Entry 8ZGG (electron microscopy, 3.75 A resolution); this record covers chains W and X of the 8 polymer chains in the assembly.

# Chain W (and X)
Name: Procollagen galactosyltransferase 1
Source organism: Homo sapiens
Notes: EC 2.4.1.50; chain X of this document is another copy of the same molecule, construct and numbering; everything in this record applies to it too
UniProt: Q8NBJ5 (GT251_HUMAN); numbering as in UniProt (aligned over 30-622)
Amino-acid sequence (653 residues; row label = number of the first residue in the row; numbers below 1 keep their minus sign (Met-27 is residue -27)):
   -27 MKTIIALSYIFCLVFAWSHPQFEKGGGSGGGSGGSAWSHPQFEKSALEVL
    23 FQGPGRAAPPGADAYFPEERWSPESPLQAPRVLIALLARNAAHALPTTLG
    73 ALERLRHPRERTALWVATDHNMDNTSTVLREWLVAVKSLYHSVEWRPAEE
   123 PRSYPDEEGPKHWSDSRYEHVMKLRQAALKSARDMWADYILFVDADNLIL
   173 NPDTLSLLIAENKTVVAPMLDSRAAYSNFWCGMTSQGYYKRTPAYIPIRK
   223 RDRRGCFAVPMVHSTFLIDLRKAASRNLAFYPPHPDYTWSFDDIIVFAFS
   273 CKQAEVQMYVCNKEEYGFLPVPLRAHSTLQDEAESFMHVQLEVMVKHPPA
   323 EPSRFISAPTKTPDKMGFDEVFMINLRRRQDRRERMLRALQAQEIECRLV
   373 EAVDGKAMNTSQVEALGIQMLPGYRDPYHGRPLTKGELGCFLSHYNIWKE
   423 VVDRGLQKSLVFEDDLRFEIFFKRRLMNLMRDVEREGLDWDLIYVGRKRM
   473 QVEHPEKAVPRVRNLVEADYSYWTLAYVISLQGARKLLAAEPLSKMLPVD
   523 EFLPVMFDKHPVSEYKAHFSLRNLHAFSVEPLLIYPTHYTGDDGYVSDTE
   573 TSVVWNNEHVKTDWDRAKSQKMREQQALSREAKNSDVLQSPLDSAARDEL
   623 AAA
Disordered / not traced: -27 to 35, 623-625
Sequence notes: initiating methionine (-27); expression tag (-26 to 29, 623-625)
UniProt features mapped onto this chain:
  - motif: Arg619 to Leu622 (Endoplasmic reticulum retention motif)
  - glycosylation (N-linked (GlcNAc...) asparagine): Asn96, Asn184, Asn381
From the paper describing this entry:
  - mutagenesis - Y126A, R139A, R147A, D166A, D168A: decreased catalytic activity
  - mutagenesis - R354A, E435A, D437A, T571A: abolished catalytic activity
  - catalytic residues: Asp522 (proposed by the authors, not directly observed)
  - disease-associated variants - L151R, A154P, G377R: decreased catalytic activity (proposed by the authors, not directly observed)

# How chain W and chain X interact
Residue-residue contacts (9):
  Ser44(W) with Glu277(X)
  Ser47(W) with Ala246(X)
  Pro48(W) with Ala245(X), hydrogen bond (backbone-backbone)
  Gln50(W) with Arg243(X), hydrogen bond (backbone-backbone)
  Met157(W) with Met157(X)
  Arg243(W) with Gln50(X)
  Ala245(W) with Pro48(X), hydrogen bond (backbone-backbone)
  Ala246(W) with Ser47(X)
  Gln279(W) with Ser44(X)
Also at the interface, not in a pair above, chain W (12 interface residues in all): Leu49, Trp158, Glu277
Also at the interface, not in a pair above, chain X (12 interface residues in all): Leu49, Trp158, Lys244

# Summary
The chain W/chain X interface involves 12 residues from each chain, with 3 hydrogen bonds. The backbones
hydrogen-bond at Pro48(W)-Ala245(X) and Gln50(W)-Arg243(X). The paper reports the catalytic residue Asp522(W);
Y126A, R139A and R147A of chain W, among others, reduce catalytic activity; 12 substitutions were tested in
all.
Chain W and chain X are both Procollagen galactosyltransferase 1 (Homo sapiens); the structure, Human lysine
O-link glycosylation complex, LH3/ColGalT1 with bound UDP-glucose, was determined by electron microscopy
together with 8ZGC, 8ZGE and 8ZGH from the same study.
